PDB entry 1BXB | X-ray diffraction, 2.20 A resolution | chains A and B of the 4 polymer chains in the assembly

== Chain A (and B) ==
Protein: Xylose isomerase
Source organism: Thermus thermophilus
Notes: EC 5.3.1.5; chain B of this document is another copy of the same molecule, construct and numbering; everything in this record applies to it too
Reference sequence: P26997 (XYLA_THET8); residues 1-387 here = UniProt positions 1-387
Chain sequence (387 residues; each row starts with the number of its first residue):
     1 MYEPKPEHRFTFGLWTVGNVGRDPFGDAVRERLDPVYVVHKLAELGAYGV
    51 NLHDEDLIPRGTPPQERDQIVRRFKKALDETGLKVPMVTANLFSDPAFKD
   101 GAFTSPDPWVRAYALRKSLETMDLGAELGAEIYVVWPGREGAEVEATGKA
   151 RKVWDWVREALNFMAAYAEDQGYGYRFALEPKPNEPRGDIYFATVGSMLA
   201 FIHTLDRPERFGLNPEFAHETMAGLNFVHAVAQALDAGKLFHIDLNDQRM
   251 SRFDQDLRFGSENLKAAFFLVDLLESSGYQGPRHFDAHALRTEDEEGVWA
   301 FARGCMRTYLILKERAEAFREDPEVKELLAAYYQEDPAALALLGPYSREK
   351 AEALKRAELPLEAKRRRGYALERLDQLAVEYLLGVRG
Curated features (UniProtKB/Swiss-Prot):
  - active site: His-53, Asp-56
  - binding site (Mg(2+)): Glu-180, Glu-216, His-219, Asp-244, Asp-254, Asp-256, Asp-286

== Chain A / chain B interface ==
Pairs across the interface (66):
  Asp-23(A) with Arg-139(B), salt bridge; Pro-186(B)
  Pro-24(A) with Pro-24(B), hydrophobic
  Phe-25(A) with Phe-93(B); Ser-94(B), hydrogen bond (backbone-backbone); Trp-136(B), hydrophobic; Arg-139(B), hydrogen bond (backbone-side chain); Lys-182(B); Glu-185(B); Pro-186(B)
  Gly-26(A) with Ser-94(B); Arg-139(B)
  Asp-27(A) with Arg-60(B), salt bridge; Ser-94(B), hydrogen bond (backbone-backbone); Pro-96(B)
  Ala-28(A) with Pro-96(B)
  Val-29(A) with Pro-96(B), hydrophobic
  Arg-60(A) with Asp-27(B), salt bridge
  Phe-93(A) with Phe-25(B)
  Ser-94(A) with Phe-25(B), hydrogen bond (backbone-backbone); Gly-26(B); Asp-27(B), hydrogen bond (backbone-backbone); Arg-291(B)
  Pro-96(A) with Asp-27(B); Ala-28(B); Val-29(B), hydrophobic
  Lys-99(A) with Arg-291(B); Thr-292(B)
  Asp-100(A) with Thr-292(B)
  Trp-136(A) with Phe-25(B), hydrophobic
  Arg-139(A) with Asp-23(B), salt bridge; Phe-25(B), hydrogen bond (side chain-backbone); Gly-26(B); Arg-291(B)
  Glu-143(A) with Leu-290(B)
  Val-144(A) with Leu-290(B), hydrophobic
  Lys-182(A) with Phe-25(B)
  Asn-184(A) with Arg-252(B); Phe-253(B)
  Glu-185(A) with Phe-25(B); Phe-253(B)
  Pro-186(A) with Asp-23(B); Phe-25(B); Phe-253(B)
  Arg-187(A) with Phe-253(B)
  Gly-188(A) with Arg-252(B), hydrogen bond (backbone-side chain); Gln-255(B)
  Asp-189(A) with Arg-249(B), salt bridge; Arg-252(B), salt bridge
  Arg-249(A) with Asp-189(B), salt bridge
  Ser-251(A) with Ser-251(B)
  Arg-252(A) with Asn-184(B); Gly-188(B), hydrogen bond (side chain-backbone); Asp-189(B), salt bridge
  Phe-253(A) with Asn-184(B); Glu-185(B); Pro-186(B); Arg-187(B)
  Gln-255(A) with Gly-188(B)
  Leu-290(A) with Glu-143(B); Val-144(B), hydrophobic
  Arg-291(A) with Ser-94(B); Lys-99(B); Arg-139(B)
  Thr-292(A) with Lys-99(B); Asp-100(B)
Interface residues without a listed pair, chain A (35 interface residues in all): Asp-95, Met-222, Glu-262
Interface residues without a listed pair, chain B (35 interface residues in all): Asp-95, Met-222, Glu-262

== In short ==
The chain A/chain B interface involves 35 residues from each chain, with 8 hydrogen bonds and 8 salt bridges.
Polar pairs include Asp-23(A)/Arg-139(B), Asp-27(A)/Arg-60(B) and Asp-189(A)/Arg-249(B). UniProt lists
active-site residues His-53(A) and Asp-56(A) and 7 Mg2+-binding residues on chain A.
Chain A and chain B are both Xylose isomerase (Thermus thermophilus); the structure, Xylose isomerase from
thermus thermophilus, was determined by X-ray diffraction, deposited together with 1BXC.
